Entry 8TXR (electron microscopy, 3.80 A resolution); this record covers chains C and e of the 20 polymer chains in the assembly.

[Chain C]
Protein: Exodeoxyribonuclease 7 large subunit
From: Escherichia coli
UniProtKB: P04994 (EX7L_ECOLI); residues 1-456 here = UniProt positions 1-456
Chain sequence (456 residues; row label = number of the first residue in the row):
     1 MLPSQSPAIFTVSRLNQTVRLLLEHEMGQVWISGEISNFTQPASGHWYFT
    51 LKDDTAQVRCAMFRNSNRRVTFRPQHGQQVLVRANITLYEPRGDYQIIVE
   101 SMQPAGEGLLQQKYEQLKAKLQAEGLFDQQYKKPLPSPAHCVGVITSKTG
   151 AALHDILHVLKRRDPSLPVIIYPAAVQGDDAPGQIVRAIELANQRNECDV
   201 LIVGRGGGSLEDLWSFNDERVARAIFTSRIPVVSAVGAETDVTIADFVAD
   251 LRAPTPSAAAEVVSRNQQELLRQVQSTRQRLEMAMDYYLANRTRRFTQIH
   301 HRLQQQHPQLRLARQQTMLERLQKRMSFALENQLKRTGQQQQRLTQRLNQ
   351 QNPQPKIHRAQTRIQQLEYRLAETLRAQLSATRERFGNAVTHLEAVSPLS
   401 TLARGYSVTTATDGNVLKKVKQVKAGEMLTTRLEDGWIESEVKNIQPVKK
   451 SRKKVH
Not modelled in the structure: 1-7, 105-108, 400-405, 449-456
Sequence notes: engineered mutation Ala-238 (His in P04994)

[Chain e]
Protein: Exodeoxyribonuclease 7 small subunit
From: Escherichia coli
UniProtKB: P0A8G9 (EX7S_ECOLI); residues 1-80 here = UniProt positions 1-80
Chain sequence (80 residues; numbered 1 to 80; the number before each row is that of its first residue):
     1 MPKKNEAPASFEKALSELEQIVTRLESGDLPLEEALNEFERGVQLARQGQ
    51 AKLQQAEQRVQILLSDNEDASLTPFTPDNE
Not modelled in the structure: 1-7, 69-80

[How chain C and chain e interact]
Residue-residue contacts - 21 pairs, chain C then chain e:
  Gln-354(C) with Glu-57(e), hydrogen bond; Val-60(e); Gln-61(e)
  His-358(C) with Glu-57(e), salt bridge
  Ala-360(C) with Phe-11(e), hydrophobic; Leu-53(e), hydrophobic
  Gln-361(C) with Leu-53(e)
  Ile-364(C) with Gln-50(e)
  Gln-365(C) with Gln-50(e)
  Leu-367(C) with Leu-18(e), hydrophobic; Glu-19(e)
  Arg-370(C) with Glu-26(e), salt bridge
  Leu-371(C) with Val-22(e), hydrophobic; Leu-25(e), hydrophobic; Phe-39(e); Gly-42(e)
  Thr-374(C) with Leu-25(e); Glu-26(e)
  Leu-375(C) with Phe-39(e), hydrophobic
  Gln-378(C) with Leu-25(e); Gly-28(e)
Interface residues without a listed pair, chain C (17 interface residues in all): Asn-352, Pro-353, Ile-357, Arg-363, Ala-372
Interface residues without a listed pair, chain e (23 interface residues in all): Leu-15, Leu-32, Ala-35, Leu-36, Val-43, Ala-46, Gly-49, Ala-56, Leu-64

[Overview]
Chain C and chain e form an interface of 17 and 23 residues respectively; the contacts include 1 hydrogen bond
and 2 salt bridges. Among the polar pairs are His-358(C)/Glu-57(e), Arg-370(C)/Glu-26(e) and
Gln-354(C)/Glu-57(e).
Chain C is Exodeoxyribonuclease 7 large subunit and chain e is Exodeoxyribonuclease 7 small subunit, both from
Escherichia coli; the structure, E. coli ExoVII(H238A), was determined by electron microscopy.
